Entry 7ON1 (electron microscopy, 3.35 A resolution); this record covers chains I and a of the 12 polymer chains in the assembly.

== Chain I ==
Molecule: 147-nt DNA strand
Source organism: Escherichia coli
Sequence (147 nucleotides; numbered -73 to 73; the number before each row is that of its first residue; numbers below 1 keep their minus sign (DA-73 is residue -73)):
   -73 ATCGAGAATCCCGGTGCCGAGGCCGCTCAATTGGTCGTAGACAGCTCTAG
   -23 CACCGCTTAAACGCACGTACGCGCTGTCCCCCGCGTTTTAACCGCCAAGG
    27 GGATTACTCCCTAGTCTCCAGGCACGTGTCAGATATATACATCCGAT
Disordered / not traced: -73 to -62, 62-73

== Chain a ==
Molecule: BJ4_G0007000.mRNA.1.CDS.1
Source organism: Saccharomyces cerevisiae
UniProt: A0A6A5PV75 (A0A6A5PV75_YEASX); residue numbers follow UniProt; this construct covers 1-229
Sequence (231 residues; numbered -1 to 229; the number before each row is that of its first residue; numbers below 1 keep their minus sign (Gly-1 is residue -1)):
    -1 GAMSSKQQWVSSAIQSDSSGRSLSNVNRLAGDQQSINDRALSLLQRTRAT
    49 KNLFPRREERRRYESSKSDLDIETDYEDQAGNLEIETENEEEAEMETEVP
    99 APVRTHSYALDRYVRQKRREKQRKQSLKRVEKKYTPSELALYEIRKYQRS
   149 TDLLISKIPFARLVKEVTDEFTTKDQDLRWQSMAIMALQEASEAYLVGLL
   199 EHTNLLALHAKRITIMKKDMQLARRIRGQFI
Disordered / not traced: -1 to 132
Differences from the reference sequence: expression tag (-1 to 0)

== Interface between chain I and chain a ==
Pairs across the interface (10; chain I residue first):
  DG-24(I) - Arg177(a)  phosphate contact
  DG-24(I) - Trp178(a)  sugar contact
  DG-24(I) - Gln179(a)  phosphate contact
  DG-24(I) - Ser180(a)  phosphate contact
  DC-23(I) - Lys163(a)  salt bridge to the phosphate
  DC-23(I) - Arg177(a)  phosphate contact
  DC-23(I) - Trp178(a)  hydrogen bond to the phosphate
  DG-3(I) - Arg210(a)  phosphate contact
  DG-3(I) - Ile211(a)  phosphate contact
  DG-3(I) - Thr212(a)  phosphate contact
Also at the interface, not in a pair above, chain I (4 interface residues in all): DC-2
Also at the interface, not in a pair above, chain a (10 interface residues in all): Lys209, Met214

== In short ==
4 residues of chain I and 10 residues of chain a are in contact, with 1 hydrogen bond and 1 salt bridge. Polar
pairs include DC-23(I)-Trp178(a) and DC-23(I)-Lys163(a).
Chain I is a 147-nt DNA strand (Escherichia coli) and chain a is BJ4_G0007000.mRNA.1.CDS.1 (Saccharomyces
cerevisiae); the structure, Cenp-A nucleosome in complex with Cenp-C, was determined by electron microscopy.
